Entry 7XG2 (electron microscopy, 2.80 A resolution); this record covers chains B and I of the 11 polymer chains in the assembly.

[Chain B]
Protein: Csf3
Organism: Pseudomonas aeruginosa
Chain sequence (220 residues; each row starts with the number of its first residue):
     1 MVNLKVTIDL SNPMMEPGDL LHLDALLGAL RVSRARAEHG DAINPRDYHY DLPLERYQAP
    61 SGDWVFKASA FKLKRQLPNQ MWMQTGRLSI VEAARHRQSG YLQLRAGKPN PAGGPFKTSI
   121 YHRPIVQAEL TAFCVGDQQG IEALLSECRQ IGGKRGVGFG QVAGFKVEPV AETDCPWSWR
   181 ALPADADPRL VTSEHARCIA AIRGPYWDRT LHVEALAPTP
Not modelled in the structure: 1

[Chain I]
Molecule: crRNA
Organism: Pseudomonas aeruginosa
Sequence (61 nucleotides; numbered 1 to 61; the number before each row is that of its first residue):
     1 GUGAACGGUG GAGCAACACC UGAAGGAAGG CUUGAUGAGC GUGUUCCCCG CAUACGCGGG
    61 X
Modified positions: 23G (guanosine-5'-phosphate-2',3'-cyclic phosphate) at position 61

[How chain B and chain I interact]
Contacting residue pairs (48; chain B residue first):
  Asp19(B) with G3(I), hydrogen bond to the base
  Leu20(B) with G3(I), hydrogen bond to the base
  Leu21(B) with U2(I), sugar contact; G3(I), phosphate contact
  His22(B) with G3(I), base contact
  Ala25(B) with G1(I), phosphate contact; U2(I), sugar contact; G3(I), phosphate contact
  Leu26(B) with U2(I), hydrogen bond to the sugar
  Ala29(B) with G1(I), phosphate contact; U2(I), base contact
  Pro45(B) with G1(I), base contact
  Arg46(B) with G1(I), hydrogen bond to the base
  His49(B) with G1(I), sugar contact
  Met83(B) with U9(I), base contact
  Gln84(B) with U9(I), phosphate contact
  Thr85(B) with G7(I), hydrogen bond to the sugar; G8(I), hydrogen bond to the sugar; U9(I), hydrogen bond to the phosphate
  Gly86(B) with G7(I), phosphate contact; G8(I), phosphate contact
  Arg87(B) with G8(I), hydrogen bond to the sugar; U9(I), hydrogen bond to the base; G10(I), hydrogen bond to the base
  Ser89(B) with G8(I), hydrogen bond to the base
  Ser119(B) with G7(I), hydrogen bond to the base
  Ile120(B) with U9(I), base contact
  Tyr121(B) with G7(I), stacking on the base
  Gln150(B) with U2(I), hydrogen bond to the base
  Ile151(B) with U2(I), base contact
  Gly152(B) with U2(I), hydrogen bond to the base
  Gly153(B) with A4(I), phosphate contact; A5(I), phosphate contact
  Lys154(B) with A4(I), phosphate contact; A5(I), hydrogen bond to the phosphate
  Arg155(B) with U2(I), hydrogen bond to the base; A4(I), hydrogen bond to the phosphate; A5(I), salt bridge to the phosphate
  Ala200(B) with G3(I), base contact
  Ala201(B) with G3(I), hydrogen bond to the base
  Gly204(B) with G1(I), phosphate contact
  Pro205(B) with G1(I), sugar contact
  Tyr206(B) with G3(I), base contact
  Trp207(B) with G1(I), base contact; U2(I), hydrogen bond to the phosphate; G3(I), sugar contact; A4(I), stacking on the base
  His212(B) with G3(I), hydrogen bond to the base
Also at the interface, not in a pair above, chain B (39 interface residues in all): Gly18, Gly28, Val32, Arg36, Leu88, Gly156, Ile199
Also at the interface, not in a pair above, chain I (10 interface residues in all): C6

[In short]
The interface between chain B and chain I involves 39 residues on one side and 10 on the other; the contacts
include 20 hydrogen bonds, 1 salt bridge and 2 aromatic stacking contacts. Among the polar pairs are
Asp19(B)-G3(I), Leu20(B)-G3(I) and Arg46(B)-G1(I).
Chain B is Csf3 and chain I is crRNA, both from Pseudomonas aeruginosa; the structure, CryoEM structure of
type IV-A NTS-nicked dsDNA bound Csf-crRNA ternary complex, was determined by electron microscopy (same
publication as 7XF1, 7XFZ, 7XG0, 7XG1, 7XG3 and 7XG4).
